Entry 7L9P (electron microscopy, 3.60 A resolution); this record covers chains C and I of the 12 polymer chains in the assembly.

Chain C:
Molecule: Pachytene checkpoint protein 2 homolog
Source organism: Homo sapiens
Reference sequence: Q15645 (PCH2_HUMAN); residue numbers follow UniProt; this construct covers 2-432
Sequence (432 residues; numbered 1 to 432; the number before each row is that of its first residue):
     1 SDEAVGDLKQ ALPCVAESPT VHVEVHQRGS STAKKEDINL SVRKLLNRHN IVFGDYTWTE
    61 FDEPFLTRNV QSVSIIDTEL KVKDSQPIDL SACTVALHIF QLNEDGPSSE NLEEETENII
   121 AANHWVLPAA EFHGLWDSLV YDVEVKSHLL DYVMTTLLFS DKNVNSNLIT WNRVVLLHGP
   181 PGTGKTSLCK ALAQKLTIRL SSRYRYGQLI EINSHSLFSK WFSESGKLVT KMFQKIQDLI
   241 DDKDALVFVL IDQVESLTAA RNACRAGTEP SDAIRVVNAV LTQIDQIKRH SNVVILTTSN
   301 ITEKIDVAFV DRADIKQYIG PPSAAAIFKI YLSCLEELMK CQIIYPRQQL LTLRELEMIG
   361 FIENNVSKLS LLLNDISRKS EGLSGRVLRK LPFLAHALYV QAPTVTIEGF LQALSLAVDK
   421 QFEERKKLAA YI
Disordered / not traced: 1-18, 52-53, 78-88, 430-432
Differences from the reference sequence: expression tag (1); engineered mutation Q253 (Glu in Q15645)
Swiss-Prot annotation at these positions:
  - binding site (ATP): G179 to T186
  - natural variant: H26 (H26R: In OZEMA9), R173 (R173Q: In OZEMA9; uncertain significance), I198 (I198V: In OZEMA9; uncertain significance), V247 (V247M: In OZEMA9; uncertain significance), E303 (E303K: In OZEMA9; uncertain significance), R354 to I432 (deletion: In MVA3)
Small-molecule neighbours:
  - ATP-gamma-S (AGS; phosphothiophosphoric acid-adenylate ester), molecule 1: L139, V140, Y141, P181, G182, T183, G184, K185, T186, S187, P322, I330, G385, R386, R389
  - ATP-gamma-S (AGS), molecule 2: N167, T170, L281, A308, R312
From the paper describing this entry:
  - mutagenesis - E113A/E114A/E115A: decreased catalytic activity

Chain I:
Molecule: Mitotic spindle assembly checkpoint protein MAD2B
Source organism: Homo sapiens
Reference sequence: Q9UI95 (MD2L2_HUMAN); residue numbers follow UniProt; this construct covers 2-211
Sequence (211 residues; row label = number of the first residue in the row):
     1 STTLTRQDLN FGQVVADVLC EFLEVAVHLI LYVREVYPVG IFQKRKKYNV PVQMSCHPEL
    61 NQYIQDTLHC VKPLLEKNDV EKVVVVILDK EHRPVEKFVF EITQPPLLSI SSDSLLSHVE
   121 QLLRAFILKI SVCDAVLDHN PPGCTFTVLV HTREAATRNM EKIQVIKDFP WILADEQDVH
   181 MHDPRLIPLK TMTSDILKMQ LYVEERAHKG S
Disordered / not traced: 1-5, 38-39, 107-116, 207-211
Differences from the reference sequence: expression tag (1)
Swiss-Prot annotation at these positions:
  - natural variant: V85 (V85E: In FANCV)
  - mutagenesis: Y63 (Y63A: Alters interaction with REV3L. Loss of interaction with REV3L; when associated with A-171), R124 (R124A: Induces structural changes that increase affinity for REV3L and REV1. No effect on interaction with REV1; when associated with A-171), W171 (W171A: Alters interaction with REV3L and REV1. Loss of interaction with REV3L; when associated with A-63. No effect on interaction with REV1; when associated with A-124), L186 (L186A: Significantly prevents interaction with REV1; no effect on interaction with REV3L), Q200 (Q200A: Significantly prevents interaction with REV1; no effect on interaction with REV3L), Y202 (Y202A: Significantly prevents interaction with REV1; no effect on interaction with REV3L)
From the paper describing this entry:
  - conformationally variable residues (order/disorder transition): D8 to V14
  - mutagenesis - R153A, R158A/N159A: decreased catalytic activity on wild-type TRIP13

How chain C and chain I interact:
Contacting residue pairs (13):
  K220(C) - N10(I)
  K220(C) - F11(I)  hydrogen bond (backbone-backbone)
  W221(C) - F11(I)  hydrophobic
  W221(C) - Q13(I)
  F222(C) - F11(I)  hydrogen bond (backbone-backbone)
  G267(C) - D8(I)
  T268(C) - R6(I)
  T268(C) - D8(I)
  E269(C) - D8(I)
  P270(C) - D8(I)
  P270(C) - L9(I)  hydrophobic
  P270(C) - N10(I)
  D272(C) - N10(I)  hydrogen bond
Also at the interface, not in a pair above, chain C (9 interface residues in all): E115
Also at the interface, not in a pair above, chain I (10 interface residues in all): Q7, V15, N78, P106
Interface features reported in the paper:
  - interface residues, chain C: F218(C), W221(C), F222(C), A266(C), P270(C)
  - interface residues, chain I: D8(I)

In short:
The interface between chain C and chain I involves 9 residues on one side and 10 on the other; the contacts
include 3 hydrogen bonds. Among the polar pairs are D272(C)-N10(I), K220(C)-F11(I) and F222(C)-F11(I). From
the paper: R153A and R158A/N159A of chain I reduce catalytic activity on wild-type TRIP13; interface residues
F218(C), W221(C) and D8(I) among others.
Here chain C is Pachytene checkpoint protein 2 homolog and chain I is Mitotic spindle assembly checkpoint
protein MAD2B, both from Homo sapiens. Entry 7L9P (Structure of human SHLD2-SHLD3-REV7-TRIP13(E253Q) complex)
was determined by electron microscopy, deposited together with 6WW9 and 6WWA.
